PDB entry 8DV1 | electron microscopy, 3.40 A resolution | chains A and D

[Chain A]
Protein: Spike glycoprotein
Source organism: Severe acute respiratory syndrome coronavirus 2
UniProtKB: P0DTC2 (SPIKE_SARS2); numbering as in UniProt (aligned over 1-1208)
Chain sequence (1208 residues; row label = number of the first residue in the row):
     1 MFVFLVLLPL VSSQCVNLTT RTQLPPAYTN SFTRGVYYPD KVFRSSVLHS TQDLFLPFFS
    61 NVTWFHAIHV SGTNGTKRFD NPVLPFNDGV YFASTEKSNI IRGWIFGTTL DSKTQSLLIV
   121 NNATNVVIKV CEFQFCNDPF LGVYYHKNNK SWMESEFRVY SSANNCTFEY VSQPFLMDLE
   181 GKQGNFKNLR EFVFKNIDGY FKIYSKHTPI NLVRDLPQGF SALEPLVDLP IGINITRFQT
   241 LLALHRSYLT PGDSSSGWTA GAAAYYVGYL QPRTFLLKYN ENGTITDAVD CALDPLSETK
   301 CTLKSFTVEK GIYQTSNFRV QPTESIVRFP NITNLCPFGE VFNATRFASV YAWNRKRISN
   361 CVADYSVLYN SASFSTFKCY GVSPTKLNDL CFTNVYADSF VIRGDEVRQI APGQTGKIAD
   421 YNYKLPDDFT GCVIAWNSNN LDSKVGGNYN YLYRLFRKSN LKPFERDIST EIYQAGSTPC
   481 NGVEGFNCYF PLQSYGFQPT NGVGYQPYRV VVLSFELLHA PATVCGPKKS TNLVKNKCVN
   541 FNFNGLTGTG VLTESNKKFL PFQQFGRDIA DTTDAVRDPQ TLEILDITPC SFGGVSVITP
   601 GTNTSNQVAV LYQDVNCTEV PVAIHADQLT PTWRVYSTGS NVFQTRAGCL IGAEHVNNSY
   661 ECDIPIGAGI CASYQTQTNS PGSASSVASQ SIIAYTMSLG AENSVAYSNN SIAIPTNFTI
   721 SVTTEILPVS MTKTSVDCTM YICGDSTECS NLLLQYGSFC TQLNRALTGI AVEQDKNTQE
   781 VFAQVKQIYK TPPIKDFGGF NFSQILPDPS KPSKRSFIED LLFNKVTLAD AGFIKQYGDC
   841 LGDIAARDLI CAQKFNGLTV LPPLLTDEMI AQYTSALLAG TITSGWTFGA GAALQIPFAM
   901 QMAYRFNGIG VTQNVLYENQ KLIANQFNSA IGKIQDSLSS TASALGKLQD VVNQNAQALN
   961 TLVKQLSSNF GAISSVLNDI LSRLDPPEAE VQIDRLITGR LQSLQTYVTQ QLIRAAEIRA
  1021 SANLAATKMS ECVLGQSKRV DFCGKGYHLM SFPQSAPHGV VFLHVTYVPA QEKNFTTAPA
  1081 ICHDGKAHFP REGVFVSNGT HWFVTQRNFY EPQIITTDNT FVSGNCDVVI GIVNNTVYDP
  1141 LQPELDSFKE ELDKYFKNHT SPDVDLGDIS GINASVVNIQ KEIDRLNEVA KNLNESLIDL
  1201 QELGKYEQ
Not modelled in the structure: 1-329, 531-1208
Construct notes: engineered mutation Gly682 (Arg in P0DTC2), Ser683 (Arg in P0DTC2), Ser685 (Arg in P0DTC2), Pro986 (Lys in P0DTC2), Pro987 (Val in P0DTC2)
Cystine bridges: Cys336-Cys361, Cys379-Cys432, Cys391-Cys525, Cys480-Cys488
Glycans and other covalent adducts: N-acetylglucosamine (NAG) linked to Asn343
UniProt features mapped onto this chain:
  - region: Asn280 to Cys301 (Putative superantigen), Arg403 to Asp405 (Integrin-binding motif), Asn448 to Phe456 (Immunodominant HLA epitope recognized by the CD8+), Pro681, Ala684 (Putative superantigen), Ser816 to Tyr837 (Fusion peptide 1), Lys835 to Phe855 (Fusion peptide 2), Asp1163 to Glu1202 (Heptad repeat 2)
  - site: Arg815, Ser816 (Cleavage)
  - glycosylation: Asn17 (N-linked (GlcNAc...) (complex) asparagine), Asn61 (N-linked (GlcNAc...) (hybrid) asparagine), Asn74 (N-linked (GlcNAc...) (complex) asparagine), Asn122 (N-linked (GlcNAc...) (hybrid) asparagine), Asn149 (N-linked (GlcNAc...) (complex) asparagine), Asn165 (N-linked (GlcNAc...) (complex) asparagine), Asn234 (N-linked (GlcNAc...) (high mannose) asparagine), Asn282 (N-linked (GlcNAc...) (complex) asparagine), Thr323 (O-linked (GalNAc) threonine), Ser325 (O-linked (HexNAc...) serine), Asn331 (N-linked (GlcNAc...) (complex) asparagine), Asn343 (N-linked (GlcNAc...) (complex) asparagine), Asn603 (N-linked (GlcNAc...) (hybrid) asparagine), Asn616 (N-linked (GlcNAc...) (complex) asparagine), Asn657 (N-linked (GlcNAc...) (complex) asparagine), Thr676 (O-linked (GlcNAc...) threonine), Thr678 (O-linked (GlcNAc...) threonine), Asn709 (N-linked (GlcNAc...) (high mannose) asparagine), Asn717 (N-linked (GlcNAc...) (hybrid) asparagine), Asn801 (N-linked (GlcNAc...) (hybrid) asparagine) and 6 more in UniProt
  - natural variant: Leu5 (L5F: In strain: Iota/B.1.526), Ser13 (S13I: In strain: Epsilon/B.1.427/B.1.429), Leu18 (L18F: In strain: Beta/B.1.351, Gamma/P.1 and 1 more), Thr19 (T19I: In strain: Omicron/BQ.1.1, Omicron/XBB.1.5 and 1 more; T19R: In strain: Delta/B.1.617.2, Omicron/BA.2 and 4 more), Thr20 (T20N: In strain: Gamma/P.1), Leu24 to Ala27 (sequence variant, change not given here; In strain: Omicron/BA.2, Omicron/BA.2.12.1 and 6 more), Pro26 (P26S: In strain: Gamma/P.1), Gln52 (Q52H: In strain: Omicron/EG.5.1), Ala67 (A67V: In strain: Eta/B.1.525, Omicron/BA.1), His69 to Val70 (deletion: In strain: Alpha/B.1.1.7, Eta/B.1.525 and 5 more), Gly75 (G75V: In strain: Lambda/C.37), Thr76 (T76I: In strain: Lambda/C.37), 82 further natural variant entries in UniProt
  - mutagenesis: His69 to Val70 (Increased incorporation of cleaved spike into virions), Asn121 (N121Q: Partial loss of biliverdin affinity), Arg190 (R190K: Partial loss of biliverdin affinity), Asn234 (N234Q: Increased resistance to neutralizing antibodies), Asn331 (N331Q: Reduced viral infectivity), Asn343 (N343Q: Reduced viral infectivity), Leu452 (L452R: Increased resistance to neutralizing antibodies. Decreases HLA binding to NF9 epitope. Increased binding affinity to human ACE2), Tyr453 (Y453F: Decreased HLA binding to NF9 epitope. Increased binding affinity to human ACE2), Ala475 (A475V: Increased resistance to neutralizing antibodies), Val483 (V483A: Increased resistance to neutralizing antibodies), Glu484 (E484D: Increased replication in human TMEM106B overexpressing cells), Phe490 (F490L: Increased resistance to neutralizing antibodies and human covalescent sera neutralization), 12 further mutagenesis entries in UniProt

[Chain D]
Protein: Angiotensin-converting enzyme 2, Immunoglobulin gamma-1 heavy chain fusion, Immunoglobulin gamma-1 heavy chain
Source organism: Homo sapiens
Notes: EC 3.4.17.23, 3.4.17.-
UniProtKB: chimeric construct of Q9BYF1, P0DOX5: residues 18-740 from Q9BYF1 (ACE2_HUMAN) positions 18-740 (same numbers); residues 753-984 from P0DOX5 positions 218-449 (UniProt number = residue number - 535)
Chain sequence (967 residues; row label = number of the first residue in the row):
    18 QSTIEEQAKT FLDFFDSQAE DLFYQSSLAS WNYNTNITEE NVQNMNNAGD KWSAFLKEQS
    78 TLAQMYPLQE IQNLTVKLQL QALQQNGSSV LSEDKSKRLN TILNTMSTIY STGKVCNPDN
   138 PQECLLLEPG LNEIMANSLD YNERLWAWES WRSEVGKQLR PLYEEYVVLK NEMARANHYE
   198 DYGDYWRGDY EVNGVDGYDY SRGQLIEDVE HTFEEIKPLY EHLHAYVRAK LMNAYPSYIS
   258 PIGCLPAHLL GDMWGRFWTN LYSLTVPFGQ KPNIDVTDAM VDQAWDAQRI FKEAEKFFVS
   318 VGLPNMTQGF WENSMLTDPG NVQKAVCHPT AWDLGKGDFR ILMCTKVTMD DFLTAHHEMG
   378 HIQYDMAYAA QPFLLRNGAN EGFHEAVGEI MSLSAATPKH LKSIGLLSPD FQEDNETEIN
   438 FLLKQALTIV GTLPFTYMLE KWRWMVFKGE IPKDQWMKKW WEMKREIVGV VEPVPHDETY
   498 CDPASLFHVS NDYSFIRYYT RTLYQFQFQE ALCQAAKHEG PLHKCDISNS TEAGQKLFNM
   558 LRLGKSEPWT LALENVVGAK NMNVRPLLNY FEPLFTWLKD QNKNSFVGWS TDWSPYADQS
   618 IKVRISLKSA LGDKAYEWND NEMYLFRSSV AYAMRQYFLK VKNQMILFGE EDVRVANLKP
   678 RISFNFFVTA PKNVSDIIPR TEVEKAIRMS RSRINDAFRL NDNSLEFLGI QPTLGPPNQP
   738 PVSGSSGGGG SGGGGEPKSC DKTHTCPPCP APELLGGPSV FLFPPKPKDT LMISRTPEVT
   798 CVVVDVSHED PEVKFNWYVD GVEVHNAKTK PREEQYNSTY RVVSVLTVLH QDWLNGKEYK
   858 CKVSNKALPA PIEKTISKAK GQPREPQVYT LPPSRDELTK NQVSLTCLVK GFYPSDIAVE
   918 WESNGQPENN YKTTPPVLDS DGSFFLYSKL TVDKSRWQQG NVFSCSVMHE ALHNHYTQKS
   978 LSLSPGK
Not modelled in the structure: 18-20, 616-984
Construct notes: engineered mutation Phe31 (Lys in Q9BYF1), Asp33 (Asn in Q9BYF1), Ser34 (His in Q9BYF1), Gln35 (Glu in Q9BYF1); linker (741-752)
Cystine bridges: Cys133-Cys141, Cys344-Cys361, Cys530-Cys542
Glycans and other covalent adducts: N-acetylglucosamine (NAG) linked to Asn53, Asn90, Asn103, Asn322, Asn432, Asn546
UniProt features mapped onto this chain:
  - region: Asp30, Phe32, Ala36 to Tyr41 (Interaction with SARS-CoV spike glycoprotein), Met82 to Pro84 (Interaction with SARS-CoV spike glycoprotein), Lys353 to Arg357 (Interaction with SARS-CoV spike glycoprotein), Arg652 to Lys659 (Essential for cleavage by ADAM17), Arg697 to Arg716 (Essential for cleavage by TMPRSS11D and TMPRSS2)
  - active site: Glu375 (Proton acceptor), His505 (Proton donor)
  - binding site (chloride): Arg169, Trp477, Lys481
  - binding site (substrate): Arg273, His345, Pro346, Tyr515
  - binding site (Zn(2+)): His374, His378, Glu402
  - glycosylation (N-linked (GlcNAc...) asparagine): Asn53, Asn90, Asn103, Asn322, Asn432, Asn546, Asn690, Asn834 (complex)
Reported in the primary citation:
  - contacts within the chain: Phe31-Ser34 (backbone contact), Asp30-Ser34 (hydrogen bond)

[How chain A and chain D interact]
Pairs across the interface - 34 pairs, chain A then chain D:
  Lys417(A) with Asp30(D), salt bridge
  Tyr449(A) with Asp38(D), hydrogen bond; Gln42(D), hydrogen bond
  Tyr453(A) with Ser34(D)
  Leu455(A) with Phe31(D), hydrophobic; Ser34(D)
  Phe456(A) with Thr27(D)
  Ala475(A) with Gln24(D); Thr27(D)
  Gly476(A) with Gln24(D)
  Phe486(A) with Met82(D), hydrophobic; Tyr83(D)
  Asn487(A) with Gln24(D); Tyr83(D), hydrogen bond
  Tyr489(A) with Thr27(D); Phe28(D); Phe31(D), hydrophobic; Tyr83(D)
  Gln493(A) with Phe31(D); Gln35(D), hydrogen bond
  Gly496(A) with Asp38(D); Lys353(D), hydrogen bond (backbone-side chain)
  Gln498(A) with Tyr41(D); Leu45(D)
  Thr500(A) with Tyr41(D), hydrogen bond; Asp355(D)
  Asn501(A) with Tyr41(D); Lys353(D)
  Gly502(A) with Lys353(D), hydrogen bond (backbone-backbone); Gly354(D)
  Tyr505(A) with Glu37(D), hydrogen bond; Lys353(D); Gly354(D); Arg393(D), hydrogen bond
Also at the interface, not in a pair above, chain A (20 interface residues in all): Tyr473, Glu484, Phe490
Also at the interface, not in a pair above, chain D (19 interface residues in all): Arg357
The authors on this interface:
  - residue pairs: Phe456(A)-Phe31(D) (hydrophobic contact), Tyr489(A)-Phe31(D) (hydrophobic contact), Ser34(D)-Tyr453(A), Gln35(D)-Gln493(A) (hydrogen bond)
  - interface residues, chain A: Leu455(A), Phe456(A)
  - interface residues, chain D: Phe31(D)

[Summary]
20 residues of chain A face 19 of chain D across their interface, with 9 hydrogen bonds and 1 salt bridge.
Polar pairs include Lys417(A)-Asp30(D), Tyr449(A)-Asp38(D) and Tyr449(A)-Gln42(D). The authors report
hydrophobic contacts between Phe456(A) and Phe31(D) and Tyr489(A) and Phe31(D); a contact between Ser34(D) and
Tyr453(A); a hydrogen bond between Gln35(D) and Gln493(A). The paper reports interface residues Leu455(A),
Phe456(A) and Phe31(D); contacts within the chain involving Ser34(D), Phe31(D) and Asp30(D).
Chain A is Spike glycoprotein (Severe acute respiratory syndrome coronavirus 2) and chain D is
Angiotensin-converting enzyme 2, Immunoglobulin gamma-1 heavy chain fusion, Immunoglobulin gamma-1 heavy chain
(Homo sapiens); the structure, SARS-CoV-2 Wuhan-hu-1-Spike-RBD bound to linker variant of affinity matured
ACE2 mimetic CVD432, was determined by electron microscopy (same publication as 8DV2).
